PDB entry 5HVY | X-ray diffraction, 2.39 A resolution | chains A and B

# Chain A
Molecule: Cyclin-dependent kinase 8
From: Homo sapiens
Notes: EC 2.7.11.22, 2.7.11.23
Reference sequence: P49336 (CDK8_HUMAN); numbering as in UniProt (aligned over 1-403)
Sequence (406 residues; each row starts with the number of its first residue; numbers below 1 keep their minus sign (Asp-2 is residue -2)):
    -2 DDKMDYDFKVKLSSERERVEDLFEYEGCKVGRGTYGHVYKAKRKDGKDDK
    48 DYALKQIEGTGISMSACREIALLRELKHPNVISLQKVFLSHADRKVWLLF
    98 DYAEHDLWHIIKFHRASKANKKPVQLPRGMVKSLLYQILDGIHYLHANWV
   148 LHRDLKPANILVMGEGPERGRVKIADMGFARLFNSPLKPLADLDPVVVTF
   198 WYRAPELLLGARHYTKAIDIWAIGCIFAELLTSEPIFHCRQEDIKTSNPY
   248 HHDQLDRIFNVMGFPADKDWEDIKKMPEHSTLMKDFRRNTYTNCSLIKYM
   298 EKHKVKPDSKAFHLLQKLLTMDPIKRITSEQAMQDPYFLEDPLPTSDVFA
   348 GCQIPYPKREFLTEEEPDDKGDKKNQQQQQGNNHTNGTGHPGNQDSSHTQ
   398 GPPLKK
Disordered / not traced: -2, 29-32, 115-120, 180-191, 238-241, 360-403
Construct notes: expression tag (-2 to 0)
Residues lining bound ligands: 66X (N-{(3S)-1-[2-(methylamino)pyrimidin-4-yl]pyrrolidin-3-yl}-N'-{4-[(morpholin-4-yl)methyl]-3-(trifluoromethyl)phenyl}urea): Val27, Val35, Ala50, Lys52, Glu66, Leu69, Leu70, Leu73, Val78, Ile79, Phe97, Asp98, Tyr99, Ala100, Leu142, Val147, Leu148, His149, Leu158, Ile171, Ala172, Asp173, Met174, Arg356
What the authors report for this chain:
  - binding site for 66X: Ala100, Asp173

# Chain B
Molecule: Cyclin-C
From: Homo sapiens
Reference sequence: P24863 (CCNC_HUMAN); numbering as in UniProt (aligned over 1-283)
Sequence (287 residues; row label = number of the first residue in the row; numbers below 1 keep their minus sign (Asp-3 is residue -3)):
    -3 DDKAMAGNFWQSSHYLQWILDKQDLLKERQKDLKFLSEEEYWKLQIFFTN
    47 VIQALGEHLKLRQQVIATATVYFKRFYARYSLKSIDPVLMAPTCVFLASK
    97 VEEFGVVSNTRLIAAATSVLKTRFSYAFPKEFPYRMNHILECEFYLLELM
   147 DCCLIVYHPYRPLLQYVQDMGQEDMLLPLAWRIVNDTYRTDLCLLYPPFM
   197 IALACLHVACVVQQKDARQWFAELSVDMEKILEIIRVILKLYEQWKNFDE
   247 RKEMATILSKMPKPKPPPNSEGEQGPNGSQNSSYSQS
Disordered / not traced: -3, 265-283
Construct notes: expression tag (-3 to 0)

# Interface between chain A and chain B
Pairs across the interface - 66 pairs, chain A then chain B:
  Met1(A) with Ser80(B); Ile81(B), hydrophobic; Glu137(B); Tyr141(B), hydrophobic; Lys261(B)
  Asp2(A) with Lys79(B); Ser80(B), hydrogen bond (backbone-backbone); Pro260(B); Lys261(B), hydrogen bond (side chain-backbone)
  Tyr3(A) with Lys261(B), hydrogen bond (backbone-backbone); Pro262(B); Pro263(B), hydrophobic; Pro264(B)
  Asp4(A) with Lys261(B)
  Phe5(A) with Phe72(B), hydrophobic; Tyr76(B), hydrophobic; Ser80(B); Ile81(B), hydrophobic; Tyr141(B), hydrophobic
  Lys6(A) with Tyr141(B)
  Leu9(A) with Tyr76(B); Tyr141(B), hydrophobic; Glu144(B)
  Arg13(A) with Glu144(B), salt bridge
  Ile59(A) with Lys96(B), hydrogen bond (backbone-side chain); Glu139(B); Leu143(B), hydrophobic
  Met61(A) with Lys96(B); Glu98(B); Phe100(B); Gly101(B), hydrogen bond (side chain-backbone); Val102(B), hydrogen bond (side chain-backbone)
  Cys64(A) with Lys96(B); Val97(B), hydrophobic; Leu150(B)
  Arg65(A) with Val97(B); Glu99(B)
  Ala68(A) with Leu150(B), hydrophobic; Ile151(B)
  Leu69(A) with Met1(B), hydrophobic; Ile151(B), hydrophobic
  Arg71(A) with Gln13(B), hydrogen bond; Asp147(B), salt bridge; Cys148(B); Cys149(B), hydrogen bond
  Glu72(A) with Met1(B); Asn4(B); Ser8(B); Ser9(B), hydrogen bond; Ile151(B)
  Leu73(A) with Met1(B), hydrophobic
  Val84(A) with Cys148(B), hydrophobic
  Leu86(A) with Phe140(B), hydrophobic; Glu144(B)
  Ser87(A) with Phe140(B)
  His88(A) with Phe140(B); Glu144(B), salt bridge
  Arg91(A) with Leu136(B); Phe140(B)
  Lys92(A) with Phe140(B)
  Val93(A) with Phe140(B), hydrophobic
  Asn145(A) with Ala0(B); Met1(B), hydrogen bond (backbone-backbone); Asn4(B)
  Trp146(A) with Asp-2(B); Lys-1(B)
Interface residues without a listed pair, chain A (30 interface residues in all): Lys0, Gly58, Ile67, Val147
Interface residues without a listed pair, chain B (38 interface residues in all): Leu93

# Summary
30 residues of chain A and 38 residues of chain B are in contact, with 10 hydrogen bonds and 3 salt bridges.
Among the polar pairs are Arg13(A)-Glu144(B), Arg71(A)-Asp147(B) and His88(A)-Glu144(B). Bound to chain A:
compound 66X. The paper reports a binding site for 66X at Ala100(A) and Asp173(A).
Chain A is Cyclin-dependent kinase 8 and chain B is Cyclin-C, both from Homo sapiens; the structure, CDK8/cycc
in complex with compound 20, was determined by X-ray diffraction.
